4JDN - chains A and C of the 3 polymer chains in the assembly; structure by X-ray diffraction, 2.00 A resolution.

# Chain A (and C)
Name: Virulence plasmid protein pGP3-D
From: Chlamydia trachomatis
Notes: fragment: C-terminal domain; chain C of this document is another copy of the same molecule, construct and numbering; everything in this record applies to it too
UniProt: D7DHH5 (D7DHH5_CHLTL); residues 113-264 here = UniProt positions 113-264
Sequence (152 residues; numbered 113 to 264; the number before each row is that of its first residue):
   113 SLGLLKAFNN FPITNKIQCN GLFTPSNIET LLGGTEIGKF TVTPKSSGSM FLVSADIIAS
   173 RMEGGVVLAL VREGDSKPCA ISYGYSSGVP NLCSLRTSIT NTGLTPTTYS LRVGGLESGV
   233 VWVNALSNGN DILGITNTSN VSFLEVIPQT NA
Disordered / not traced: 113-117, 262-264 (chain C: 113-117)
Modified residues: Mse162 (selenomethionine; parent Met); Mse174 (selenomethionine; parent Met)
Metal / ion sites: K+: Tyr197 (shared with 1 residue of chain B; Tyr197(C) of chain C)
What the authors report for this chain:
  - K+ coordination: Tyr197

# Interface between chain A and chain C
Residue-residue contacts (42):
  Ala119(A) - Gln261(C)
  Phe120(A) - Mse162(C)  hydrophobic
  Phe120(A) - Leu164(C)  hydrophobic
  Phe120(A) - Ser210(C)
  Phe120(A) - Val258(C)  hydrophobic
  Phe120(A) - Ile259(C)
  Phe120(A) - Pro260(C)
  Phe120(A) - Gln261(C)  hydrogen bond (backbone-backbone)
  Asn121(A) - Gln261(C)  hydrogen bond (side chain-backbone)
  Asn121(A) - Asn263(C)
  Asn122(A) - Ser210(C)
  Thr155(A) - Gln261(C)
  Lys157(A) - Gln261(C)  hydrogen bond
  Asp168(A) - Arg208(C)
  Ile170(A) - Tyr195(C)  hydrophobic
  Tyr197(A) - Tyr197(C)  hydrophobic
  Ser199(A) - Glu175(C)
  Ser199(A) - Tyr197(C)
  Val201(A) - Gly177(C)
  Val201(A) - Tyr197(C)  hydrophobic
  Pro202(A) - Tyr195(C)
  Pro202(A) - Gly196(C)
  Pro202(A) - Leu228(C)
  Asn203(A) - Tyr195(C)
  Asn203(A) - Gly196(C)
  Asn203(A) - Tyr197(C)
  Leu204(A) - Ser194(C)
  Leu204(A) - Tyr195(C)  hydrogen bond (backbone-backbone)
  Leu204(A) - Ser206(C)
  Arg208(A) - Arg208(C)
  Ile244(A) - Tyr195(C)
  Leu245(A) - Phe135(C)
  Leu245(A) - Thr136(C)
  Leu245(A) - Pro137(C)
  Leu245(A) - Ile140(C)
  Leu245(A) - Tyr195(C)
  Leu245(A) - Leu228(C)  hydrophobic
  Ile247(A) - Ile140(C)  hydrophobic
  Ile247(A) - Glu141(C)
  Ile247(A) - Ile193(C)  hydrophobic
  Asn249(A) - Tyr195(C)  hydrogen bond
  Asn252(A) - Arg208(C)  hydrogen bond (side chain-backbone)
Other interface residues (no listed pair), chain A (23 interface residues in all): Thr153, Thr250, Leu256
Other interface residues (no listed pair), chain C (27 interface residues in all): Gly176, Val179, Thr209, Glu229

# Summary
23 residues of chain A face 27 of chain C across their interface, with 6 hydrogen bonds. Polar contacts
include Asn121(A)-Gln261(C), Lys157(A)-Gln261(C) and Asn249(A)-Tyr195(C). The paper reports K+ coordination by
Tyr197(A).
Both chains are Virulence plasmid protein pGP3-D (Chlamydia trachomatis). Entry 4JDN (Secreted Chlamydial
Protein PGP3, C-terminal Domain) was determined by X-ray diffraction, deposited together with 4JDM and 4JDO.
